1BS8 - chains A and D; structure by X-ray diffraction, 2.20 A resolution.

== Chain A ==
Name: Protein (PEPTIDE deformylase)
From: Escherichia coli
Notes: EC 3.5.1.31
Reference sequence: P0A6K3 (DEF_ECOLI); residues 1-168 here = UniProt positions 1-168
Amino-acid sequence (168 residues; numbered 1 to 168; the number before each row is that of its first residue):
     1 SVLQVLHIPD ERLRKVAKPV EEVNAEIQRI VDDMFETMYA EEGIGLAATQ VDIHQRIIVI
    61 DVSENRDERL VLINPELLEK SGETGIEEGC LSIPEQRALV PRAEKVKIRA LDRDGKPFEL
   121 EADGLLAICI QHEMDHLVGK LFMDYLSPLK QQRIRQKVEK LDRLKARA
Ion coordination: Zn2+: Cys90, His132, His136

== Chain D ==
Name: Protein (met-ala-ser)
Amino-acid sequence (3 residues; numbered 1 to 3; the number before each row is that of its first residue):
     1 MAS

== Interface between chain A and chain D ==
Contacting residue pairs (15; chain A residue first):
  Gly43(A) - Met1(D)
  Ile44(A) - Met1(D)  hydrogen bond (backbone-backbone)
  Ile44(A) - Ser3(D)
  Gly45(A) - Met1(D)  hydrogen bond (backbone-backbone)
  Ile86(A) - Met1(D)  hydrophobic
  Gly89(A) - Met1(D)
  Gly89(A) - Ala2(D)  hydrogen bond (backbone-backbone)
  Leu91(A) - Met1(D)
  Leu91(A) - Ala2(D)
  Arg97(A) - Ala2(D)  hydrogen bond (side chain-backbone)
  Arg97(A) - Ser3(D)  hydrogen bond (side chain-backbone)
  Leu125(A) - Met1(D)  hydrophobic
  Cys129(A) - Met1(D)  hydrophobic
  His132(A) - Met1(D)
  Glu133(A) - Met1(D)  hydrogen bond (side chain-backbone)
Also at the interface, not in a pair above, chain A (16 interface residues in all): Glu42, Leu46, Glu88, Cys90, Ile128

== In short ==
16 residues of chain A and 3 residues of chain D are in contact, with 6 hydrogen bonds. Polar pairs include
Arg97(A)-Ala2(D), Arg97(A)-Ser3(D) and Glu133(A)-Met1(D). The Zn2+ site is built by Cys90(A), His132(A) and
His136(A).
Chain A is Protein (PEPTIDE deformylase) (Escherichia coli) and chain D is Protein (met-ala-ser); the
structure, Peptide deformylase as ZN2+ containing form in complex with tripeptide met-ala-ser, was determined
by X-ray diffraction, deposited together with 1BS4, 1BS5, 1BS6 and 1BSZ.
